PDB entry 8PVV | electron microscopy, 2.81 A resolution | chains A and C of the 4 polymer chains in the assembly

[Chain A]
Molecule: Piwi protein
From: Archaeoglobus fulgidus
UniProtKB: A0A101DYI0 (A0A101DYI0_ARCFL); residue numbers follow UniProt; this construct covers 1-427
Sequence (427 residues; each row starts with the number of its first residue):
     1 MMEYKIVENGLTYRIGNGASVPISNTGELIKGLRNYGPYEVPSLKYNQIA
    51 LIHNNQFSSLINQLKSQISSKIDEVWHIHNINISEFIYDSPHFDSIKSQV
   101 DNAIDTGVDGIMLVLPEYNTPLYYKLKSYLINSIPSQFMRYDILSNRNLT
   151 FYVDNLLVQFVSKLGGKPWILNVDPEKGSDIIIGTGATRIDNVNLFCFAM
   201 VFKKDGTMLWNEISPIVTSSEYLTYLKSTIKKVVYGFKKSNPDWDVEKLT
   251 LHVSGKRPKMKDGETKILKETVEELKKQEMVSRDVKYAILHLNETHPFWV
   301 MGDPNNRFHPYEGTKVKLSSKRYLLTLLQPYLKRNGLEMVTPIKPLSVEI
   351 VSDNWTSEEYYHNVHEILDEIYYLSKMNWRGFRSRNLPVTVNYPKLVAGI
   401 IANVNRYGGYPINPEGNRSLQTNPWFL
Bound ions: Mg2+: Leu427 (shared with 2 residues of chain R)

[Chain C]
Molecule: Archaeoglobus fulgidus AfAgo-N protein
From: Archaeoglobus fulgidus DSM 8774
Notes: engineered mutation(s): N-terminal His tag
UniProtKB: A0A075WKW4 (A0A075WKW4_ARCFL); residues 2-250 here = UniProt positions 2-250
Sequence (273 residues; numbered -22 to 250; the number before each row is that of its first residue; numbers below 1 keep their minus sign (Met-22 is residue -22)):
   -22 MGGSHHHHHHGMASENLYFQGGGGEIPLSSGNVNTPDVRSSGILYINIYP
    28 IVNYPETIKVSAIPYYEEFLPGKWKKRIGDLIYLYGYGIENEFDEIDNSN
    78 ALFGKIFRKYLLDILSENIATPWQLKELGSTLRLVKEITENYEFSNIIKL
   128 QYELIINVHHWQNTNFGIIVDLKINILDRENNQRISYTKIKDKYGESVKK
   178 KIWVSVQAFHRHLTPEGKKYATAMRDKFNLLTGLLKEAFGSSEDEKTFST
   228 PDGEIKIVFKPLEIVEVSNNDGI
Disordered / not traced: -22 to 17, 247-250
Differences from the reference sequence: initiating methionine (-22); expression tag (-21 to 1)

[Interface between chain A and chain C]
Contacting residue pairs (63):
  Met1(A) - Leu239(C)  hydrophobic
  Met1(A) - Glu240(C)
  Met2(A) - Ile25(C)  hydrophobic
  Met2(A) - His136(C)
  Met2(A) - Glu240(C)
  Met2(A) - Ile241(C)
  Met2(A) - Val242(C)  hydrogen bond (backbone-backbone)
  Glu3(A) - Ile241(C)
  Glu3(A) - Val242(C)
  Glu3(A) - Val244(C)
  Tyr4(A) - Gly19(C)  hydrogen bond (side chain-backbone)
  Tyr4(A) - Leu21(C)
  Tyr4(A) - Ile241(C)  hydrophobic
  Tyr4(A) - Val242(C)  hydrogen bond (backbone-backbone)
  Tyr4(A) - Glu243(C)  hydrogen bond
  Tyr4(A) - Val244(C)  hydrogen bond (backbone-backbone)
  Lys5(A) - Val244(C)
  Lys5(A) - Asn246(C)
  Ile6(A) - Glu243(C)
  Pro297(A) - Asn24(C)  hydrogen bond (backbone-side chain)
  Pro297(A) - Ile146(C)  hydrophobic
  Pro297(A) - Asp148(C)
  Phe298(A) - Asn24(C)
  Phe298(A) - Ile25(C)  hydrophobic
  Phe298(A) - His136(C)
  Phe298(A) - Ile146(C)  hydrophobic
  Trp299(A) - Tyr22(C)
  Trp299(A) - Ile23(C)
  Trp299(A) - Asn24(C)
  Trp299(A) - Asp148(C)
  Trp299(A) - Met201(C)  hydrophobic
  Trp299(A) - Lys204(C)
  Trp299(A) - Phe205(C)
  Val300(A) - Leu21(C)  hydrophobic
  Val300(A) - Tyr22(C)
  Val300(A) - Met201(C)
  Met301(A) - Ile20(C)
  Met301(A) - Leu21(C)
  Met301(A) - Tyr22(C)  hydrogen bond (backbone-backbone)
  Met301(A) - Met201(C)  hydrophobic
  Met301(A) - Arg202(C)
  Arg307(A) - Ala198(C)
  Phe308(A) - Ala198(C)
  Phe308(A) - Thr199(C)
  Phe308(A) - Met201(C)
  Phe308(A) - Arg202(C)
  His309(A) - Met201(C)
  Thr314(A) - Leu21(C)
  Val316(A) - Leu21(C)  hydrophobic
  Val316(A) - Ile241(C)  hydrophobic
  Leu318(A) - His136(C)
  Leu318(A) - Trp138(C)
  Leu324(A) - Ile23(C)  hydrophobic
  Met339(A) - Lys196(C)
  Met339(A) - Tyr197(C)
  Met339(A) - Ala198(C)  hydrogen bond (side chain-backbone)
  Val340(A) - Tyr197(C)
  Thr341(A) - His189(C)
  Thr341(A) - Lys196(C)
  Pro342(A) - His189(C)
  Pro342(A) - Ala200(C)
  Pro342(A) - Met201(C)  hydrophobic
  Tyr361(A) - Asn246(C)
Interface residues without a listed pair, chain A (25 interface residues in all): Gly302, Pro310
Interface residues without a listed pair, chain C (33 interface residues in all): Ser18, Gln139, Asn142, Val147, Leu190

[Summary]
The interface between chain A and chain C involves 25 residues on one side and 33 on the other; the contacts
include 8 hydrogen bonds. Among the polar pairs are Tyr4(A)-Gly19(C), Tyr4(A)-Glu243(C) and
Pro297(A)-Asn24(C).
Here chain A is Piwi protein (Archaeoglobus fulgidus) and chain C is Archaeoglobus fulgidus AfAgo-N protein
(Archaeoglobus fulgidus DSM 8774). Entry 8PVV (Archaeoglobus fulgidus AfAgo complex with AfAgo-N protein
(fAfAgo) bound with 30 nt RNA guide and 51 ...) was determined by electron microscopy, deposited together with
8OK9, 8OLD, 8OLJ and 8QG0.
